Entry 6ZCG (electron microscopy, 2.95 A resolution); this record covers chains O and K of the 24 polymer chains in the assembly.

# Chain O (and K)
Protein: Serum amyloid A-2 protein
From: Mus musculus
Notes: chain K of this document is another copy of the same molecule, construct and numbering; everything in this record applies to it too
Reference sequence: P05367 (SAA2_MOUSE); residues 1-103 here correspond to UniProt positions 20-122 (UniProt number = residue number + 19)
Sequence (103 residues; each row starts with the number of its first residue):
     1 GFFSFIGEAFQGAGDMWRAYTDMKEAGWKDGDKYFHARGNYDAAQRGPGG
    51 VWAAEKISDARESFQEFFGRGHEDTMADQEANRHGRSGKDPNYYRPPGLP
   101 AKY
Unresolved in the structure: 38-103

# Interface between chain O and chain K
Contacting residue pairs (88):
  Gly1(O) with Gly1(K)
  Phe2(O) with Gly1(K), hydrogen bond (backbone-backbone); Phe2(K), hydrophobic; Phe3(K), hydrogen bond (backbone-backbone)
  Phe3(O) with Phe3(K), hydrophobic; Trp17(K)
  Ser4(O) with Phe3(K), hydrogen bond (backbone-backbone); Ser4(K); Phe5(K), hydrogen bond (backbone-backbone)
  Phe5(O) with Phe5(K), hydrophobic; Trp17(K), hydrophobic
  Ile6(O) with Phe5(K), hydrogen bond (backbone-backbone); Ile6(K); Gly7(K), hydrogen bond (backbone-backbone)
  Gly7(O) with Gly7(K)
  Glu8(O) with Gly7(K), hydrogen bond (backbone-backbone); Glu8(K); Ala9(K), hydrogen bond (backbone-backbone)
  Ala9(O) with Ala9(K)
  Phe10(O) with Ala9(K), hydrogen bond (backbone-backbone); Phe10(K), hydrophobic; Gln11(K), hydrogen bond (backbone-backbone)
  Gln11(O) with Gln11(K), hydrogen bond; Gly14(K), hydrogen bond (side chain-backbone); Asp15(K); Met16(K)
  Gly12(O) with Gln11(K), hydrogen bond (backbone-backbone); Gly12(K), hydrogen bond (backbone-backbone)
  Ala13(O) with Gly12(K), hydrogen bond (backbone-backbone); Ala13(K); Gly14(K), hydrogen bond (backbone-backbone)
  Gly14(O) with Gly14(K)
  Asp15(O) with Gly14(K), hydrogen bond (backbone-backbone); Asp15(K); Met16(K), hydrogen bond (backbone-backbone); Arg18(K), salt bridge
  Met16(O) with Met16(K)
  Trp17(O) with Met16(K), hydrogen bond (backbone-backbone); Trp17(K)
  Arg18(O) with Trp17(K); Arg18(K); Ala19(K), hydrogen bond (backbone-backbone); Tyr20(K), hydrogen bond
  Ala19(O) with Ala19(K)
  Tyr20(O) with Ala19(K), hydrogen bond (backbone-backbone); Tyr20(K); Thr21(K), hydrogen bond (backbone-backbone); Met23(K), hydrophobic
  Thr21(O) with Thr21(K)
  Asp22(O) with Thr21(K), hydrogen bond (backbone-backbone); Asp22(K), hydrogen bond (backbone-backbone)
  Met23(O) with Asp22(K), hydrogen bond (backbone-backbone); Met23(K); Lys24(K), hydrogen bond (backbone-backbone)
  Lys24(O) with Lys24(K); Glu25(K), salt bridge
  Glu25(O) with Lys24(K), hydrogen bond (backbone-backbone); Glu25(K), hydrogen bond (backbone-backbone)
  Ala26(O) with Glu25(K), hydrogen bond (backbone-backbone); Ala26(K); Gly27(K), hydrogen bond (backbone-backbone)
  Gly27(O) with Gly27(K)
  Trp28(O) with Tyr20(K), hydrophobic; Met23(K), hydrophobic; Gly27(K), hydrogen bond (backbone-backbone); Trp28(K); Lys29(K), hydrogen bond (backbone-backbone)
  Lys29(O) with Lys29(K)
  Asp30(O) with Tyr20(K); Lys29(K), hydrogen bond (backbone-backbone); Asp30(K); Gly31(K), hydrogen bond (backbone-backbone)
  Gly31(O) with Gly31(K)
  Asp32(O) with Gly31(K); Asp32(K), hydrogen bond (side chain-backbone)
  Lys33(O) with Ala13(K); Gly14(K); Arg18(K); Asp32(K), hydrogen bond (backbone-backbone); Lys33(K); Tyr34(K), hydrogen bond (backbone-backbone)
  Tyr34(O) with Tyr34(K), hydrophobic
  Phe35(O) with Gly12(K); Tyr34(K), hydrogen bond (backbone-backbone); Phe35(K), hydrophobic; His36(K), hydrogen bond (backbone-backbone)
  His36(O) with His36(K)
  Ala37(O) with His36(K), hydrogen bond (backbone-backbone)
Other interface residues (no listed pair), chain K (37 interface residues in all): Ala37

# Overview
Chain O and chain K each contribute 37 residues to their interface; the contacts include 41 hydrogen bonds and
2 salt bridges. Among the polar pairs are Asp15(O)-Arg18(K), Lys24(O)-Glu25(K) and Gln11(O)-Gln11(K).
Both chains are Serum amyloid A-2 protein (Mus musculus). Entry 6ZCG (Amyloid fibril morphology ii (in vitro)
from murine SAA1.1 protein) was determined by electron microscopy (same publication as 6ZCF and 6ZCH).
